8F3D - chains A and B of the 12 polymer chains in the assembly; structure by electron microscopy, 3.40 A resolution.

# Chain A (and B)
Name: 3-methylcrotonyl-CoA carboxylase beta-subunit
From: Leishmania tarentolae
Notes: EC 6.4.1.4; chain B of this document is another copy of the same molecule, construct and numbering; everything in this record applies to it too
Sequence (707 residues; each row starts with the number of its first residue):
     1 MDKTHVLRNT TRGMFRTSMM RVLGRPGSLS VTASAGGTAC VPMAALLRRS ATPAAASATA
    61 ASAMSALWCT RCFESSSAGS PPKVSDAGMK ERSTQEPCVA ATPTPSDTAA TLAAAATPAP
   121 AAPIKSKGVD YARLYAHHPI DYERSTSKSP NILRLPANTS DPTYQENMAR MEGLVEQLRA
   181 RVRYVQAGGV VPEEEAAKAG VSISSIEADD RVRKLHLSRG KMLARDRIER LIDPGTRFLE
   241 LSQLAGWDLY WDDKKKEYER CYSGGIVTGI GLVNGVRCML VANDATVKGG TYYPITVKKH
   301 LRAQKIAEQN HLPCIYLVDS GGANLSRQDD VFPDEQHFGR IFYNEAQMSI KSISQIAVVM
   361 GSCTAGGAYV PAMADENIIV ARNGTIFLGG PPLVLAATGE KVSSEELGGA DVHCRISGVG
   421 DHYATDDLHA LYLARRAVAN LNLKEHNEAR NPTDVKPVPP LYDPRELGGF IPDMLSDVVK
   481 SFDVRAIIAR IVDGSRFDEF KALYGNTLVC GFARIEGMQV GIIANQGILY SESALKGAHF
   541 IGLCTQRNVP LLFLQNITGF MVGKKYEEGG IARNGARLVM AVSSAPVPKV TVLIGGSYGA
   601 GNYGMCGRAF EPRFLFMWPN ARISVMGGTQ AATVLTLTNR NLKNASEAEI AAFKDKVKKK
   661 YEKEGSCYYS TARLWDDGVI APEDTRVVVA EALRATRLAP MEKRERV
Disordered / not traced: 1-134, 701-707
Residues lining bound ligands:
  - BTI (5-(hexahydro-2-oxo-1H-thieno[3,4-d]imidazol-6-yl)pentanal), molecule 1: L393, A397, T398
  - BTI, molecule 2: T558, F560, M561, V562, M626, G627, Q630

# Chain A / chain B interface
Contacting residue pairs - 97 pairs, chain A then chain B:
  L325(A) - Y661(B)
  Q328(A) - S624(B)  hydrogen bond (side chain-backbone)
  Q328(A) - V625(B)
  D329(A) - Y669(B)
  D329(A) - W675(B)
  F332(A) - G599(B)
  F332(A) - A600(B)
  F332(A) - Y603(B)
  P333(A) - W675(B)  hydrophobic
  D334(A) - R608(B)
  D334(A) - L674(B)
  D334(A) - W675(B)  hydrogen bond
  E335(A) - R608(B)
  G339(A) - Y603(B)
  G339(A) - A609(B)
  R340(A) - A609(B)
  F342(A) - Y603(B)  hydrophobic
  Y343(A) - S583(B)
  Y343(A) - A609(B)
  Y343(A) - E611(B)
  A346(A) - M580(B)  hydrophobic
  A346(A) - S583(B)
  I350(A) - M580(B)  hydrophobic
  I350(A) - S584(B)
  Y369(A) - F560(B)
  Y369(A) - A572(B)
  Y369(A) - G575(B)
  Y369(A) - A576(B)
  A372(A) - A572(B)
  A372(A) - A576(B)  hydrophobic
  M373(A) - A576(B)
  M373(A) - V579(B)
  M373(A) - M580(B)
  I386(A) - E567(B)
  L388(A) - M626(B)
  G389(A) - V562(B)
  L393(A) - V562(B)  hydrophobic
  V394(A) - V562(B)  hydrophobic
  L395(A) - L637(B)  hydrophobic
  A396(A) - Q630(B)  hydrogen bond (backbone-side chain)
  E406(A) - K564(B)  salt bridge
  L407(A) - E567(B)
  G408(A) - E567(B)
  I416(A) - E568(B)
  I416(A) - G569(B)
  S417(A) - E567(B)
  S417(A) - E568(B)  hydrogen bond (side chain-backbone)
  S417(A) - G570(B)  hydrogen bond (side chain-backbone)
  G418(A) - R573(B)  hydrogen bond (backbone-side chain)
  F560(A) - Y369(B)
  V562(A) - G389(B)
  V562(A) - L393(B)  hydrophobic
  V562(A) - V394(B)  hydrophobic
  K564(A) - E406(B)  salt bridge
  E567(A) - I386(B)
  E567(A) - L407(B)
  E567(A) - G408(B)
  E568(A) - I416(B)
  E568(A) - S417(B)  hydrogen bond (backbone-side chain)
  G569(A) - I416(B)
  G570(A) - S417(B)  hydrogen bond (backbone-side chain)
  A572(A) - Y369(B)
  A572(A) - A372(B)
  R573(A) - G418(B)  hydrogen bond (side chain-backbone)
  G575(A) - Y369(B)
  A576(A) - Y369(B)
  A576(A) - A372(B)  hydrophobic
  A576(A) - M373(B)
  V579(A) - M373(B)
  M580(A) - A346(B)  hydrophobic
  M580(A) - I350(B)  hydrophobic
  M580(A) - M373(B)
  S583(A) - Y343(B)
  S583(A) - A346(B)
  S584(A) - I350(B)
  G599(A) - F332(B)
  A600(A) - F332(B)
  Y603(A) - F332(B)
  Y603(A) - G339(B)
  Y603(A) - F342(B)  hydrophobic
  R608(A) - D334(B)
  R608(A) - E335(B)
  A609(A) - G339(B)
  A609(A) - R340(B)
  A609(A) - Y343(B)
  E611(A) - Y343(B)
  S624(A) - Q328(B)  hydrogen bond (backbone-side chain)
  V625(A) - Q328(B)
  M626(A) - L388(B)
  Q630(A) - A396(B)  hydrogen bond (side chain-backbone)
  L637(A) - L395(B)  hydrophobic
  Y661(A) - L325(B)
  Y669(A) - D329(B)
  L674(A) - D334(B)
  W675(A) - D329(B)
  W675(A) - P333(B)  hydrophobic
  W675(A) - D334(B)  hydrogen bond
Also at the interface, not in a pair above, chain A (73 interface residues in all): K298, F338, Q347, A365, F387, P392, A397, V402, V419, N602, F610, I623, T633, V634
Also at the interface, not in a pair above, chain B (73 interface residues in all): K298, F338, Q347, A365, F387, P392, A397, V402, V419, N602, F610, I623, T633, V634

# Summary
The chain A/chain B interface involves 73 residues from each chain; the contacts include 12 hydrogen bonds and
2 salt bridges. Among the polar pairs are E406(A)-K564(B), Q328(A)-S624(B) and D334(A)-W675(B). Chain A binds
compound BTI.
Chain A and chain B are both 3-methylcrotonyl-CoA carboxylase beta-subunit (Leishmania tarentolae); the
structure, 3-methylcrotonyl-CoA carboxylase in filament, beta-subunit centered, was determined by electron
microscopy together with 8F41 from the same study.
